Entry 1XEJ (X-ray diffraction, 2.10 A resolution); this record covers chain A.

Chain A:
Name: Lysozyme
Source organism: Gallus gallus
Notes: EC 3.2.1.17
Reference sequence: P00698 (LYSC_CHICK); residues 1-129 here correspond to UniProt positions 19-147 (UniProt number = residue number + 18)
Amino-acid sequence (129 residues; each row starts with the number of its first residue):
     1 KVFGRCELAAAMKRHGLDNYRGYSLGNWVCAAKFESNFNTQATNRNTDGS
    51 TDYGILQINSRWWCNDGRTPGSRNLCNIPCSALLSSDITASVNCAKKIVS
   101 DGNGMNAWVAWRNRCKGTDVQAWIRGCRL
Disulfides: C6-C127, C30-C115, C64-C80, C76-C94
Swiss-Prot annotation at these positions:
  - active site: E35, D52
  - binding site (substrate): D101

Overview:
From UniProt: active-site residues E35 and D52 and substrate-binding residue D101.
Chain A is Lysozyme (Gallus gallus); the structure, The crystal structures of lysozyme at very low levels of
hydration, was determined by X-ray diffraction, deposited together with 1XEI and 1XEK.
